PDB entry 3MWZ | X-ray diffraction, 1.52 A resolution | chain A

== Chain A ==
Molecule: sialostatin L2
Source organism: Ixodes scapularis
UniProt: Q4PMS6 (Q4PMS6_IXOSC); residues 2-115 here correspond to UniProt positions 19-132 (UniProt number = residue number + 17)
Amino-acid sequence (115 residues; row label = number of the first residue in the row):
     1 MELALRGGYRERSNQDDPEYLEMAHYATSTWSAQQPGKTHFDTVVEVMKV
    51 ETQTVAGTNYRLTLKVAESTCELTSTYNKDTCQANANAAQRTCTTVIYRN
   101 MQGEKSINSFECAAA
Construct notes: expression tag (1); engineered mutation Mse-23 (Leu40 in Q4PMS6), Mse-48 (Leu65 in Q4PMS6), Mse-101 (Leu118 in Q4PMS6)
Modified positions: Mse-1, Mse-23, Mse-48, Mse-101 (selenomethionine; parent Met)
Disulfide bonds: Cys-71/Cys-82, Cys-93/Cys-112

== Summary ==
Chain A is sialostatin L2 (Ixodes scapularis); the structure, Crystal structure of the selenomethionine
derivative of the L 22,47,100 M mutant of sialostatin L2, was determined by X-ray diffraction (same
publication as 4ZM8 and 3LH4).
